8WZB - chains E and S of the 11 polymer chains in the assembly; structure by electron microscopy, 3.28 A resolution.

[Chain E]
Molecule: Nucleoside diphosphate kinase homolog 5
From: Mus musculus
UniProtKB: Q99MH5 (NDK5_MOUSE); residues 1-211 here = UniProt positions 1-211
Chain sequence (225 residues; row label = number of the first residue in the row; numbers below 1 keep their minus sign (Met-13 is residue -13)):
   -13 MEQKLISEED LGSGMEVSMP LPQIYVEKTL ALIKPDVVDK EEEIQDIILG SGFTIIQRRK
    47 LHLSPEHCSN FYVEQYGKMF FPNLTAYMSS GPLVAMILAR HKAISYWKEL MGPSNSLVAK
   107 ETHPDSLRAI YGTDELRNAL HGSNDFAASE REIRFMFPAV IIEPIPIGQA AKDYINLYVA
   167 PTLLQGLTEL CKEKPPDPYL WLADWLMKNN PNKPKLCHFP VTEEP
Not modelled in the structure: -13 to 4, 206-211
Sequence notes: initiating methionine (-13); expression tag (-12 to 0)

[Chain S]
Molecule: Radial spoke head protein 4 homolog A
From: Mus musculus
UniProtKB: Q8BYM7 (RSH4A_MOUSE); residue numbers follow UniProt; this construct covers 1-716
Chain sequence (716 residues; each row starts with the number of its first residue):
     1 MENSTSLKQE KENQEPGEAE RLWQGESDVS PQEPGPPSPE YREEEQRTDT EPAPRMSPSW
    61 SHQSRVSLST GDLTAGPEVS SSPPPPPLQF HSTPLNTETT QDPVAASPTE KTANGIADTG
   121 TPYSDPWESS SAAKQSTSHY TSHAEESTFP QSQTPQPDLC GLRDASRNKS KHKGLRFDLL
   181 QEEGSDSNCD PDQPEVGASE AAQSMLEVAI QNAKAYLLST SSKSGLNLYD HLSKVLTKIL
   241 DERPADAVDI IENISQDVKM AHFNKKLDTL HNEYEMLPAY EIAETQKALF LQGHLEGADS
   301 ELEEEMAESS LPNVMESAYY FEQAGVGLGT DETYRVFLAL KQLTDTHPIQ RCRFWGKILG
   361 LEMNYIVAEV EFRDGEDEEE VEEEGIAEER DNGGSEAGEE EEEELPKSLY KAPQVIPKEE
   421 SRTGANKYVY FVCNVPGRPW VRLPSVTPAQ IVTARKIKKF FTGRLDAAVI SYPPFPGNES
   481 NYLRAQIARI SAGTHVSPLG FYQFGEEEGE EEEVEGGRDS YEENPDFEGI QVIDLVESLS
   541 NWVHHVQYIL PQGRCNWFNP IQKDEDEEEE EEEDEEKGEE PDYIEQEVGP PLLTPISEDL
   601 GIQNIPSWTT QLSSNLIPQY AIAVLRSNLW PGAYAFSNGK KFENFYIGWG HKYCVENYTP
   661 PSPPPVYQEY PSGPEITEMN DPSVEEEQAF RMTQEPVALS TEENEGTEDE DEDDED
Not modelled in the structure: 1-204, 262-270, 292-309, 378-410, 505-518, 562-584, 694-716

[How chain E and chain S interact]
Residue-residue contacts - 28 pairs, chain E then chain S:
  Ile10(E) - Glu207(S)
  Ile10(E) - Ile210(S)  hydrophobic
  Ile10(E) - Lys214(S)
  Val12(E) - Gln211(S)
  Val12(E) - Lys214(S)
  Thr40(E) - Ala215(S)
  Ile41(E) - Ser219(S)  hydrogen bond (backbone-side chain)
  Ile42(E) - Ala215(S)
  Ile42(E) - Leu218(S)
  Ile42(E) - Ser219(S)  hydrogen bond (backbone-side chain)
  Ile42(E) - Thr220(S)  hydrogen bond (backbone-backbone)
  Gln43(E) - Thr220(S)
  Arg45(E) - Asn272(S)  hydrogen bond
  Lys46(E) - Asn272(S)
  Lys46(E) - Glu273(S)  salt bridge
  Leu47(E) - His271(S)
  Leu47(E) - Asn272(S)
  Leu47(E) - Glu273(S)
  His48(E) - His271(S)  hydrogen bond (backbone-backbone)
  His48(E) - Glu273(S)  hydrogen bond (backbone-side chain)
  His53(E) - His271(S)
  Pro78(E) - Glu273(S)
  Ala85(E) - Ala215(S)  hydrophobic
  Arg86(E) - Gln211(S)
  His87(E) - Gln211(S)
  Val146(E) - Asn227(S)
  Ile147(E) - Asp230(S)
  Glu149(E) - Lys214(S)  salt bridge
Also at the interface, not in a pair above, chain E (22 interface residues in all): Tyr11, Lys14, Gly38, Leu79
Also at the interface, not in a pair above, chain S (15 interface residues in all): Val208, Asn212

[Summary]
Chain E and chain S form an interface of 22 and 15 residues respectively; the contacts include 6 hydrogen
bonds and 2 salt bridges. Polar pairs include Lys46(E)-Glu273(S), Glu149(E)-Lys214(S) and Ile41(E)-Ser219(S).
Chain E is Nucleoside diphosphate kinase homolog 5 and chain S is Radial spoke head protein 4 homolog A, both
from Mus musculus; the structure, RS head-neck monomer, was determined by electron microscopy, deposited
together with 8X2U.
